7OW5 - chains A and B of the 5 polymer chains in the assembly; structure by X-ray diffraction, 2.58 A resolution.

== Chain A ==
Name: MHC class I antigen
From: Homo sapiens
Reference sequence: A0A583ZB34 (A0A583ZB34_HUMAN); residues 1-275 here correspond to UniProt positions 25-299 (UniProt number = residue number + 24)
Chain sequence (276 residues; each row starts with the number of its first residue):
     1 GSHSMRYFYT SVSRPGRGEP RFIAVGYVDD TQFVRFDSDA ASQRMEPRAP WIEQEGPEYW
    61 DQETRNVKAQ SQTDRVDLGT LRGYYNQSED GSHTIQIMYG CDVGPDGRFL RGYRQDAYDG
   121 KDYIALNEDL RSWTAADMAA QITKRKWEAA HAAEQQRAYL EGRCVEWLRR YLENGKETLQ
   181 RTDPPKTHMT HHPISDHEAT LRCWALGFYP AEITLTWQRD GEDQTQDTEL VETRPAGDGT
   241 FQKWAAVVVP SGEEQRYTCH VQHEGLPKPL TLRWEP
Not modelled in the structure: 1
Differences from the reference sequence: expression tag (276)
Disulfides: Cys101-Cys164, Cys203-Cys259

== Chain B ==
Name: Beta-2-microglobulin
From: Homo sapiens
Reference sequence: P61769 (B2MG_HUMAN); residues 1-99 here correspond to UniProt positions 21-119 (UniProt number = residue number + 20)
Chain sequence (100 residues; each row starts with the number of its first residue; numbering starts at 0):
     0 MIQRTPKIQV YSRHPAENGK SNFLNCYVSG FHPSDIEVDL LKNGERIEKV EHSDLSFSKD
    60 WSFYLLYYTE FTPTEKDEYA CRVNHVTLSQ PKIVKWDRDM
Not modelled in the structure: 0
Differences from the reference sequence: initiating methionine (0)
UniProt features mapped onto this chain:
  - modified residue: Gln2 (Pyrrolidone carboxylic acid)
  - glycosylation: Ile1 (N-linked (Glc) (glycation) isoleucine), Lys19 (N-linked (Glc) (glycation) lysine), Lys41 (N-linked (Glc) (glycation) lysine), Lys48 (N-linked (Glc) (glycation) lysine), Lys58 (N-linked (Glc) (glycation) lysine), Lys91 (N-linked (Glc) (glycation) lysine), Lys94 (N-linked (Glc) (glycation) lysine)
Disulfides: Cys25-Cys80

== Chain A / chain B interface ==
Residue-residue contacts (55; chain A residue first):
  Phe8(A) with Ser55(B); Phe56(B)
  Tyr9(A) with Phe56(B)
  Thr10(A) with Leu54(B); Phe56(B); Phe62(B)
  Val12(A) with Ser33(B)
  Ile23(A) with Leu54(B)
  Val25(A) with Asp53(B); Leu54(B); Ser55(B)
  Tyr27(A) with Ser55(B); Tyr63(B), hydrogen bond
  Gln32(A) with Asp53(B), hydrogen bond
  Arg35(A) with Asp53(B), salt bridge
  Arg48(A) with Asp53(B), salt bridge
  Thr94(A) with Phe62(B)
  Gln96(A) with His31(B), hydrogen bond; Phe56(B); Trp60(B), hydrogen bond (side chain-backbone); Phe62(B)
  Ile97(A) with Phe56(B)
  Met98(A) with Phe56(B), hydrophobic
  Gln115(A) with Trp60(B)
  Asp116(A) with Trp60(B)
  Ala117(A) with Trp60(B)
  Asp119(A) with His31(B)
  Gly120(A) with Arg3(B); His31(B); Trp60(B)
  Lys121(A) with Ile1(B)
  Asp122(A) with Trp60(B), hydrogen bond
  Thr190(A) with Met99(B), hydrogen bond (side chain-backbone)
  His192(A) with Asp98(B), hydrogen bond (side chain-backbone); Met99(B), hydrogen bond (side chain-backbone)
  Arg202(A) with Met99(B)
  Trp204(A) with Met99(B)
  Val231(A) with Gln8(B)
  Glu232(A) with Lys6(B), salt bridge; Gln8(B), hydrogen bond (backbone-side chain); Tyr26(B); Ser28(B), hydrogen bond
  Arg234(A) with Gln8(B), hydrogen bond; Tyr10(B)
  Pro235(A) with Tyr10(B), hydrogen bond (backbone-side chain); Tyr26(B)
  Ala236(A) with Arg12(B), hydrogen bond (backbone-side chain); Asn24(B), hydrogen bond (backbone-side chain)
  Gly237(A) with Arg12(B)
  Asp238(A) with Arg12(B); His13(B), salt bridge
  Gln242(A) with Tyr10(B); Ser11(B); Arg12(B)
  Trp244(A) with Met99(B)
Also at the interface, not in a pair above, chain A (36 interface residues in all): Leu206, Thr233
Also at the interface, not in a pair above, chain B (26 interface residues in all): Pro14, Asp34, Leu65, Asp96

== Overview ==
36 residues of chain A and 26 residues of chain B are in contact, with 14 hydrogen bonds and 4 salt bridges.
Polar pairs include Arg35(A)-Asp53(B), Arg48(A)-Asp53(B) and Glu232(A)-Lys6(B).
Chain A is MHC class I antigen and chain B is Beta-2-microglobulin, both from Homo sapiens; the structure,
Crystal structure of a TCR in complex with HLA-A*11:01 bound to KRAS peptide (VVVGAGGVGK), was determined by
X-ray diffraction (same publication as 7OW3, 7OW4, 7OW6 and 7PB2).
